7V0N - chains C and d of the 16 polymer chains in the assembly; structure by electron microscopy, 5.90 A resolution (low resolution: residue-level contacts below are approximate; hydrogen-bond / salt-bridge calls are withheld).

Chain C:
Molecule: Spike glycoprotein E1
Organism: Eastern equine encephalitis virus
UniProt: Q4QXJ7 (POLS_EEEVF); residues 1-400 here correspond to UniProt positions 802-1201 (UniProt number = residue number + 801)
Sequence (400 residues; each row starts with the number of its first residue):
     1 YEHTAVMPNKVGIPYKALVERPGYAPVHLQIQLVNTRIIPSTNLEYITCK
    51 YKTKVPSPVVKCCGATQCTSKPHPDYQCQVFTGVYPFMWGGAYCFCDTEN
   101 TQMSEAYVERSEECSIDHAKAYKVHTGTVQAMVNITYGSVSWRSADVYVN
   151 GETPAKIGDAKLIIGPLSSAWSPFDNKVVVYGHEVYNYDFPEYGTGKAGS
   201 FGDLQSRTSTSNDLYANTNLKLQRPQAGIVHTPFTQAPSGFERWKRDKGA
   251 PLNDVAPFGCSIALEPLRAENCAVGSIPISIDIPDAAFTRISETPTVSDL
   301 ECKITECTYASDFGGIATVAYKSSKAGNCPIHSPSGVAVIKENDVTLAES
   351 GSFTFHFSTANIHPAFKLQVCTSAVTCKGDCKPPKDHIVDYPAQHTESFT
Disulfide bonds: C49-C114, C62-C94, C63-C96, C68-C78, C260-C272, C302-C377, C307-C381, C329-C371

Chain d:
Molecule: Spike glycoprotein E2
Organism: Eastern equine encephalitis virus
UniProt: Q4QXJ7 (POLS_EEEVF); residues 1-342 here correspond to UniProt positions 325-666 (UniProt number = residue number + 324)
Sequence (342 residues; each row starts with the number of its first residue):
     1 DLDTHFTQYKLARPYIADCPNCGHSRCDSPIAIEEVRGDAHAGVIRIQTS
    51 AMFGLKTDGVDLAYMSFMNGKTQKSIKIDNLHVRTSAPCSLVSHHGYYIL
   101 AQCPPGDTVTVGFHDGPNRHTCTVAHKVEFRPVGREKYRHPPEHGVELPC
   151 NRYTHKRADQGHYVEMHQPGLVADHSLLSIHSAKVKITVPSGAQVKYYCK
   201 CPDVREGITSSDHTTTCTDVKQCRAYLIDNKKWVYNSGRLPRGEGDTFKG
   251 KLHVPFVPVKAKCIATLAPEPLVEHKHRTLILHLHPDHPTLLTTRSLGSD
   301 ANPTRQWIERPTTVNFTVTGEGLEYTWGNHPPKRVWAQESGE
Disulfide bonds: C19-C122, C22-C27, C89-C103, C150-C263, C199-C223, C201-C217

Interface between chain C and chain d:
Residue-residue contacts (4):
  Q223(C) - H144(d)
  Q226(C) - E143(d)
  Q226(C) - H144(d)
  P238(C) - H285(d)
Interface residues without a listed pair, chain C (5 interface residues in all): N219, H231
Interface residues without a listed pair, chain d (5 interface residues in all): L267, L272

In short:
Chain C and chain d each contribute 5 residues to their interface.
Chain C is Spike glycoprotein E1 and chain d is Spike glycoprotein E2, both from Eastern equine encephalitis
virus; the structure, Cryo-EM structure of SINV/EEEV in complex with Fab fragment of a moderately/weakly
neutralizing human antibody IgG-21, was determined by electron microscopy, deposited together with 7V0O and
7V0P.
